PDB entry 5BTN | X-ray diffraction, 2.50 A resolution | chains C and D of the 8 polymer chains in the assembly

# Chain C
Protein: DNA gyrase subunit A
Source organism: Mycobacterium tuberculosis (strain ATCC 25618 / H37Rv)
Notes: EC 5.99.1.3; fragment: GyrA 2-500 with IGSG C-terminal tag
UniProtKB: P9WG47 (GYRA_MYCTU); numbering as in UniProt (aligned over 2-500)
Amino-acid sequence (503 residues; numbered 2 to 504; the number before each row is that of its first residue):
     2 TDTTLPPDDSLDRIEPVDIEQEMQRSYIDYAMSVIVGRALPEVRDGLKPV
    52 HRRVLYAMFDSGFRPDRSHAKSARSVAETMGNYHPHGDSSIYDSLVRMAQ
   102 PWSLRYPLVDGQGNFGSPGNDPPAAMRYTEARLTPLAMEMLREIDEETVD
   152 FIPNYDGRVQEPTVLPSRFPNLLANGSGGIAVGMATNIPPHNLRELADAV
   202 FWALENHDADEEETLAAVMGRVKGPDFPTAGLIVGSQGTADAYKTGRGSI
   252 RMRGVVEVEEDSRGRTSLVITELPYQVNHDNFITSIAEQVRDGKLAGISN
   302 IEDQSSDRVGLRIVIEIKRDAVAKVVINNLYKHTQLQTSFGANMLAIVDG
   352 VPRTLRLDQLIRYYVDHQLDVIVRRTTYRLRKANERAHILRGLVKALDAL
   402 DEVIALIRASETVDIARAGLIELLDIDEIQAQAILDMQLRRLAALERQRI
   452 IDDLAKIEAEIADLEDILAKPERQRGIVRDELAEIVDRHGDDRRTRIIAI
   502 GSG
Unresolved in the structure: 2-14, 502-504
Sequence notes: engineered mutation Ser-90 (Ala in P9WG47); expression tag (501-504)
Modified / non-standard residues: Tyr-129 (O-phosphotyrosine; PTR)
Swiss-Prot annotation at these positions:
  - active site: Tyr-129 (O-(5'-phospho-DNA)-tyrosine intermediate)
  - modified residue: Thr-2 (N-acetylthreonine)

# Chain D
Protein: DNA gyrase subunit B
Source organism: Mycobacterium tuberculosis (strain ATCC 25618 / H37Rv)
Notes: EC 5.99.1.3; fragment: GyrB 426-675 with N-terminal SNA tag
UniProtKB: P9WG45 (GYRB_MYCTU); numbering as in UniProt (aligned over 426-675)
Amino-acid sequence (253 residues; each row starts with the number of its first residue):
   423 SNALVRRKSATDIGGLPGKLADCRSTDPRKSELYVVEGDSAGGSAKSGRD
   473 SMFQAILPLRGKIINVEKARIDRVLKNTEVQAIITALGTGIHDEFDIGKL
   523 RYHKIVLMADADVDGQHISTLLLTLLFRFMRPLIENGHVFLAQPPLYKLK
   573 WQRSDPEFAYSDRERDGLLEAGLKAGKKINKEDGIQRYKGLGEMDAKELW
   623 ETTMDPSVRVLRQVTLDDAAAADELFSILMGEDVDARRSFITRNAKDVRF
   673 LDV
Unresolved in the structure: 423, 432-436
Sequence notes: expression tag (423-425)
Swiss-Prot annotation at these positions:
  - binding site (Mg(2+)): Glu-459, Asp-532, Asp-534
  - site (Interaction with DNA): Lys-484, Asn-487
Metal / ion sites: Mg2+: Asp-532, Asp-534
Small-molecule neighbours: 8-methyl-moxifloxacin (8MX; 1-cyclopropyl-6-fluoro-8-methyl-7-[(4aS,7aS)-octahydro-6H-pyrrolo[3,4-b]pyridin-6-yl]-4-oxo-1,4-dihydroquinoline-3-carboxylic acid): Arg-482, Gly-483, Thr-500, Glu-501

# Chain C / chain D interface
Pairs across the interface (58):
  Ile-15(C) / Phe-562(D)  hydrophobic
  Ile-15(C) / Leu-633(D)
  Ile-15(C) / Gln-635(D)
  Glu-16(C) / Leu-633(D)
  Glu-16(C) / Arg-634(D)
  Glu-16(C) / Gln-635(D)  hydrogen bond (backbone-backbone)
  Pro-17(C) / Gln-635(D)
  Pro-17(C) / Thr-637(D)
  Val-18(C) / Arg-634(D)
  Val-18(C) / Gln-635(D)  hydrogen bond (backbone-backbone)
  Val-18(C) / Val-636(D)
  Val-18(C) / Thr-637(D)  hydrogen bond (backbone-backbone)
  Asp-19(C) / Thr-637(D)
  Asp-19(C) / Asp-639(D)  hydrogen bond (side chain-backbone)
  Ile-20(C) / Ile-556(D)  hydrophobic
  Ile-20(C) / Val-636(D)  hydrophobic
  Ile-20(C) / Thr-637(D)  hydrogen bond (backbone-backbone)
  Ile-20(C) / Leu-638(D)  hydrophobic
  Ile-20(C) / Phe-648(D)  hydrophobic
  Glu-21(C) / Asp-640(D)
  Glu-21(C) / Ala-643(D)
  Glu-21(C) / Ala-644(D)
  Glu-21(C) / Leu-647(D)
  Gln-22(C) / Leu-673(D)
  Gln-22(C) / Asp-674(D)
  Glu-23(C) / Leu-563(D)
  Glu-23(C) / Arg-634(D)  salt bridge
  Met-24(C) / Thr-542(D)
  Met-24(C) / Leu-545(D)  hydrophobic
  Met-24(C) / Thr-546(D)
  Met-24(C) / Phe-648(D)  hydrophobic
  Met-24(C) / Leu-651(D)
  Met-24(C) / Met-652(D)  hydrophobic
  Gln-25(C) / Phe-662(D)
  Gln-25(C) / Asn-666(D)
  Arg-26(C) / Val-670(D)
  Ser-27(C) / Gln-538(D)
  Ser-27(C) / Thr-542(D)
  Tyr-28(C) / Thr-542(D)
  Tyr-28(C) / Leu-651(D)
  Tyr-28(C) / Met-652(D)  hydrophobic
  Tyr-28(C) / Arg-659(D)
  Ile-29(C) / Asn-666(D)
  Ile-29(C) / Ala-667(D)  hydrophobic
  Asp-30(C) / Val-535(D)
  Asp-30(C) / Gln-538(D)  hydrogen bond
  Tyr-31(C) / Val-535(D)  hydrophobic
  Tyr-31(C) / Asp-536(D)
  Tyr-31(C) / His-539(D)
  Ala-32(C) / Ile-663(D)  hydrophobic
  Met-33(C) / Ala-667(D)  hydrophobic
  Ser-34(C) / Val-535(D)
  Arg-39(C) / Asp-536(D)  salt bridge
  Tyr-156(C) / Arg-609(D)
  Tyr-156(C) / Lys-611(D)
  Val-183(C) / Ile-663(D)  hydrophobic
  Gly-184(C) / Val-656(D)
  Gly-184(C) / Arg-660(D)  hydrogen bond (backbone-side chain)
Interface residues without a listed pair, chain C (27 interface residues in all): Pro-86, His-87, Asp-157
Interface residues without a listed pair, chain D (37 interface residues in all): Phe-549

# Overview
27 residues of chain C face 37 of chain D across their interface, with 7 hydrogen bonds and 2 salt bridges.
Polar contacts include Glu-23(C)/Arg-634(D), Arg-39(C)/Asp-536(D) and Asp-19(C)/Asp-639(D). Chain D binds
8-methyl-moxifloxacin.
Here chain C is DNA gyrase subunit A and chain D is DNA gyrase subunit B, both from Mycobacterium tuberculosis
(strain ATCC 25618 / H37Rv). Entry 5BTN (Crystal structure of a topoisomerase II complex) was determined by
X-ray diffraction together with 5BS8, 5BTA, 5BTC, 5BTD, 5BTF, 5BTG, 5BTI and 5BTL from the same study.
